4FB3 - chains W and E of the 5 polymer chains in the assembly; structure by X-ray diffraction, 3.79 A resolution.

Chain W:
Molecule: ORI DNA oligonucleotide-Watson strand
Sequence (26 nucleotides; numbered 1 to 26; the number before each row is that of its first residue):
     1 GCAGAGGCCG GGGGCCCCTG GCCTCC

Chain E:
Protein: Large T antigen
Source organism: Mouse polyomavirus
Notes: EC 3.6.4.-; fragment: origin binding domain
UniProtKB: P03074 (LT_POVM3); residues 290-420 here = UniProt positions 290-420
Amino-acid sequence (146 residues; row label = number of the first residue in the row):
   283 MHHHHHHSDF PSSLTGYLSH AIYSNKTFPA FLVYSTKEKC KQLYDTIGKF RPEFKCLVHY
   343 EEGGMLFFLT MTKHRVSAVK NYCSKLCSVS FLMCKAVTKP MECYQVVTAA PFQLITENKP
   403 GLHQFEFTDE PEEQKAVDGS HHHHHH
Not modelled in the structure: 283-289, 404-428
Sequence notes: expression tag (283-289, 421-428)
What the authors report for this chain:
  - binding site for ORI DNA oligonucleotide-Watson strand (chain W): Tyr305, Arg357

How chain W and chain E interact:
Contacting residue pairs - 16 pairs, chain W then chain E:
  DA3(W) - Thr380(E)  sugar contact
  DA3(W) - Lys381(E)  salt bridge to the phosphate
  DG4(W) - Ser301(E)  hydrogen bond to the phosphate
  DG4(W) - His302(E)  salt bridge to the phosphate
  DG4(W) - Ala303(E)  hydrogen bond to the phosphate
  DG4(W) - Lys308(E)  hydrogen bond to the base
  DA5(W) - Ala303(E)  phosphate contact
  DA5(W) - Ile304(E)  hydrogen bond to the phosphate
  DA5(W) - Tyr305(E)  hydrogen bond to the phosphate
  DA5(W) - Ser306(E)  hydrogen bond to the base
  DA5(W) - Lys308(E)  base contact
  DG6(W) - Tyr305(E)  base contact
  DG6(W) - Ser306(E)  base contact
  DG6(W) - Asn307(E)  hydrogen bond to the base
  DG7(W) - Asn307(E)  base contact
  DC8(W) - Asn307(E)  base contact

Summary:
6 residues of chain W face 10 of chain E across their interface, with 7 hydrogen bonds and 2 salt bridges.
Polar pairs include DG4(W)-Lys308(E), DA5(W)-Ser306(E) and DG6(W)-Asn307(E). The paper reports a binding site
for ORI DNA oligonucleotide-Watson strand (chain W) at Tyr305(E) and Arg357(E).
Chain W is ORI DNA oligonucleotide-Watson strand and chain E is Large T antigen (Mouse polyomavirus); the
structure, Polyomavirus T-ag binds symmetrical repeats at the viral origin in an asymmetrical manner, was
determined by X-ray diffraction.
